6QWK - chains B and C of the 4 polymer chains in the assembly; structure by X-ray diffraction, 2.90 A resolution.

# Chain B
Protein: Listeriolysin positive regulatory factor A
Source organism: Listeria monocytogenes
UniProtKB: Q4TVQ0 (Q4TVQ0_LISMN); residue numbers follow UniProt; this construct covers 1-237
Sequence (239 residues; each row starts with the number of its first residue; numbers below 1 keep their minus sign (Gly-1 is residue -1)):
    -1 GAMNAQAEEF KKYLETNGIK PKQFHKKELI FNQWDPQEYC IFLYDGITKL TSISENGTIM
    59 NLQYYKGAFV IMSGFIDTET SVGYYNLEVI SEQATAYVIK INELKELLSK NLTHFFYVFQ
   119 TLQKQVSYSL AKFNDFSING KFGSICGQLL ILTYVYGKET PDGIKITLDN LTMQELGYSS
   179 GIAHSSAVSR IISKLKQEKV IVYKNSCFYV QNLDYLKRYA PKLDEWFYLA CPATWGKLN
Disordered / not traced: -1 to 1
Differences from the reference sequence: expression tag (-1 to 0); engineered mutation Phe140 (Leu in Q4TVQ0)
What the authors report for this chain:
  - mutagenesis - L140F, G145S: increased binding to the 30-nt DNA strand (chain C)
  - mutagenesis - L140F, G145S: increased growth in response to G-6-P
  - mutagenesis - L140F: increased expression
  - mutagenesis - G145C, G145S: increased signaling

# Chain C
Molecule: 30-nt DNA strand
Sequence (30 nucleotides; numbered 1 to 30; the number before each row is that of its first residue):
     1 TTGAGGCATT AACATTTGTT AACGACGATA

# Interface between chain B and chain C
Residue-residue contacts (14; chain B residue first):
  Lys139(B) - DT17(C)  hydrogen bond to the phosphate
  Lys139(B) - DG18(C)  phosphate contact
  Phe140(B) - DT17(C)  hydrogen bond to the phosphate
  Ile180(B) - DG18(C)  phosphate contact
  His182(B) - DG18(C)  sugar contact
  His182(B) - DT19(C)  salt bridge to the phosphate
  Ser184(B) - DT19(C)  base contact
  Ser184(B) - DT20(C)  hydrogen bond to the base
  Ser184(B) - DA21(C)  base contact
  Ala185(B) - DG18(C)  phosphate contact
  Arg188(B) - DT17(C)  base contact
  Arg188(B) - DG18(C)  hydrogen bond to the base
  Arg188(B) - DT19(C)  base contact
  Lys192(B) - DT16(C)  salt bridge to the phosphate
Interface residues without a listed pair, chain B (11 interface residues in all): Asn137, Gly138, Ile189

# In short
Chain B and chain C form an interface of 11 and 6 residues respectively, with 4 hydrogen bonds and 2 salt
bridges. Polar pairs include Ser184(B)-DT20(C), Arg188(B)-DG18(C) and Lys139(B)-DT17(C). The paper reports
that L140F and G145S of chain B increase binding to the 30-nt DNA strand (chain C); L140F and G145S of chain B
increase growth in response to G-6-P.
Chain B is Listeriolysin positive regulatory factor A (Listeria monocytogenes) and chain C is a 30-nt DNA
strand; the structure, The Transcriptional Regulator PrfA-L140F mutant from Listeria Monocytogenes in complex
with a 30-bp operator PrfA-box motif, was determined by X-ray diffraction together with 6QWF, 6QWH and 6QWM
from the same study.
